PDB entry 5R45 | X-ray diffraction, 1.05 A resolution | chains C and D of the 5 polymer chains in the assembly

Chain C:
Protein: Chymotrypsinogen A
Source organism: Bos taurus
Notes: EC 3.4.21.1
UniProt: P00766 (CTRA_BOVIN); numbering as in UniProt (aligned over 149-245)
Amino-acid sequence (97 residues; numbered 149 to 245; the number before each row is that of its first residue):
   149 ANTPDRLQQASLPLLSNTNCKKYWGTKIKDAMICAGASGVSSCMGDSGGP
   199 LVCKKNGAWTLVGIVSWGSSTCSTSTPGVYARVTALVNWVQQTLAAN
Disulfides: Cys168-Cys182, Cys191-Cys220
Swiss-Prot annotation at these positions:
  - active site: Ser195 (Charge relay system)

Chain D:
Protein: peptide SWPW
Source organism: Bos taurus
Amino-acid sequence (4 residues; each row starts with the number of its first residue):
   426 SWPW

How chain C and chain D interact:
Residue-residue contacts (23; chain C residue first):
  Lys175(C) - Ser426(D)
  Ser189(C) - Trp429(D)
  Ser190(C) - Trp429(D)
  Cys191(C) - Trp429(D)
  Met192(C) - Trp427(D)
  Met192(C) - Pro428(D)
  Met192(C) - Trp429(D)
  Gly193(C) - Trp429(D)  hydrogen bond (backbone-backbone)
  Asp194(C) - Trp429(D)
  Ser195(C) - Pro428(D)
  Ser195(C) - Trp429(D)  covalent bond
  Ser214(C) - Pro428(D)
  Ser214(C) - Trp429(D)  hydrogen bond (backbone-backbone)
  Trp215(C) - Ser426(D)
  Trp215(C) - Trp427(D)
  Trp215(C) - Trp429(D)
  Gly216(C) - Ser426(D)
  Gly216(C) - Trp427(D)  hydrogen bond (backbone-backbone)
  Gly216(C) - Trp429(D)
  Ser217(C) - Trp429(D)  hydrogen bond (backbone-side chain)
  Ser218(C) - Ser426(D)
  Ser218(C) - Trp427(D)
  Gly226(C) - Trp429(D)
Other interface residues (no listed pair), chain C (19 interface residues in all): Trp172, Val213, Cys220, Val227, Tyr228

In short:
The interface between chain C and chain D involves 19 residues on one side and 4 on the other; the contacts
include 1 covalent bond and 4 hydrogen bonds. Among the polar pairs are Ser217(C)-Trp429(D),
Gly193(C)-Trp429(D) and Ser214(C)-Trp429(D).
Here chain C is Chymotrypsinogen A and chain D is peptide SWPW, both from Bos taurus. Entry 5R45 (Crystal
Structure of gamma-Chymotrypsin at pH 7.5, cryo temperature) was determined by X-ray diffraction.
